6DVB - chains D and E of the 9 polymer chains in the assembly; structure by X-ray diffraction, 3.80 A resolution.

[Chain D]
Protein: DNA-directed RNA polymerase subunit beta'
From: Mycobacterium tuberculosis (strain ATCC 25618 / H37Rv)
Notes: EC 2.7.7.6
UniProtKB: P9WGY7 (RPOC_MYCTU); numbering as in UniProt (aligned over 1-1316)
Chain sequence (1316 residues; row label = number of the first residue in the row):
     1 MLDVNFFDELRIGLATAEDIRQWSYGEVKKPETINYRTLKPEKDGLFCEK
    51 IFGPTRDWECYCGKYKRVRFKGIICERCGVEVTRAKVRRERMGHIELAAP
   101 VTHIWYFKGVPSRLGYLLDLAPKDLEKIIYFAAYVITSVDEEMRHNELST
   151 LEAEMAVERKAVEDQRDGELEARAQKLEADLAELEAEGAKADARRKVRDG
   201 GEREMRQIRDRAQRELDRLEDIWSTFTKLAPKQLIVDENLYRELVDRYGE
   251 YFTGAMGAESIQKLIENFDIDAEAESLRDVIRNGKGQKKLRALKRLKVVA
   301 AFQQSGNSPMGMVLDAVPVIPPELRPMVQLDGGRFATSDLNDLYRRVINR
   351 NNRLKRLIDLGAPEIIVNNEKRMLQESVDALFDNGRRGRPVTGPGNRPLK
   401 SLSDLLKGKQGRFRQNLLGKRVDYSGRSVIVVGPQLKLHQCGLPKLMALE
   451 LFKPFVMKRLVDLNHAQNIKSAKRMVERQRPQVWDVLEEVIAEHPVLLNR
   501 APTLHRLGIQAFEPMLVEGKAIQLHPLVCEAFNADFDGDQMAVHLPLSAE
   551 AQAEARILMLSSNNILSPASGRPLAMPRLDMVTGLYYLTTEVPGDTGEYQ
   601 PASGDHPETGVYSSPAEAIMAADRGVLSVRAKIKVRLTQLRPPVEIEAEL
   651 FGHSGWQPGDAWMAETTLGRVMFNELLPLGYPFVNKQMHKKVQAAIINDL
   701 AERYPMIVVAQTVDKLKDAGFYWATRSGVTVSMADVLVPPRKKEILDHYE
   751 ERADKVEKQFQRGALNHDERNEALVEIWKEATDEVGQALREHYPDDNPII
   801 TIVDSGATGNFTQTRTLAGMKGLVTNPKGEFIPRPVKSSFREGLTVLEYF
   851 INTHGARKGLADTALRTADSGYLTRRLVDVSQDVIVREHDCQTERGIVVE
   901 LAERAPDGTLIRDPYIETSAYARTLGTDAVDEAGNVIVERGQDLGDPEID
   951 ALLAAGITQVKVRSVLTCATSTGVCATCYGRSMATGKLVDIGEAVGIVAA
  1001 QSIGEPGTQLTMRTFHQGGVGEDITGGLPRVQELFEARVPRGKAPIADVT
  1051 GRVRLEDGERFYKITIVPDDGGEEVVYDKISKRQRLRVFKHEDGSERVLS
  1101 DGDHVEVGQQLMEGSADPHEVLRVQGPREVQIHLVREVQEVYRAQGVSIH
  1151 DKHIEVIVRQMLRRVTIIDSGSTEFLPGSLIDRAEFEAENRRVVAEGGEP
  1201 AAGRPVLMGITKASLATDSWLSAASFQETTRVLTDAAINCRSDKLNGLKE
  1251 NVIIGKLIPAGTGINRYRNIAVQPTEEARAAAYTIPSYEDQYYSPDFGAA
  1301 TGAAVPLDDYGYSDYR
Unresolved in the structure: 1-2, 1012-1025, 1282-1316
Bound ions: Zn2+ site 1: Cys60, Cys62, Cys75, Cys78; Zn2+ site 2: Cys891, Cys968, Cys975, Cys978
Swiss-Prot annotation at these positions:
  - binding site (Zn(2+)): Cys60, Cys62, Cys75, Cys78, Cys891, Cys968, Cys975, Cys978
  - binding site (Mg(2+)): Asp535, Asp537, Asp539

[Chain E]
Protein: DNA-directed RNA polymerase subunit omega
From: Mycobacterium tuberculosis (strain ATCC 25618 / H37Rv)
Notes: EC 2.7.7.6
UniProtKB: P9WGY5 (RPOZ_MYCTU); residue numbers follow UniProt; this construct covers 1-110
Chain sequence (110 residues; numbered 1 to 110; the number before each row is that of its first residue):
     1 MSISQSDASLAAVPAVDQFDPSSGASGGYDTPLGITNPPIDELLDRVSSK
    51 YALVIYAAKRARQINDYYNQLGEGILEYVGPLVEPGLQEKPLSIALREIH
   101 ADLLEHTEGE
Unresolved in the structure: 1-27, 109-110

[How chain D and chain E interact]
Contacting residue pairs - 73 pairs, chain D then chain E:
  Lys437(D) with Leu33(E)
  His439(D) with Leu33(E), hydrogen bond (side chain-backbone); Ile35(E); Thr36(E)
  Arg459(D) with Gln88(E)
  Glu489(D) with Gln88(E); Lys90(E)
  Val490(D) with Lys90(E), hydrogen bond (backbone-side chain)
  Ala492(D) with Lys90(E)
  Glu493(D) with Gly34(E); Ser93(E), hydrogen bond
  Pro495(D) with Ile35(E), hydrophobic
  Glu513(D) with Gly34(E); Ile35(E), hydrogen bond (side chain-backbone)
  Ser548(D) with Arg62(E)
  Ala549(D) with Ala58(E); Arg62(E)
  Glu550(D) with Val54(E); Ala58(E); Arg62(E), salt bridge
  Gln552(D) with Leu92(E)
  Ala553(D) with Val54(E), hydrophobic
  Glu554(D) with Val54(E)
  Arg556(D) with Ile35(E), hydrogen bond (side chain-backbone); Asn37(E), hydrogen bond (side chain-backbone); Leu92(E); Leu96(E)
  Ile557(D) with Ile40(E), hydrophobic; Leu53(E), hydrophobic; Val54(E), hydrophobic
  Leu558(D) with Lys50(E); Tyr51(E), hydrophobic
  Asn563(D) with Ile40(E); Lys50(E)
  Pro705(D) with Asp41(E)
  Met706(D) with Asp41(E), hydrogen bond (backbone-side chain)
  Ile707(D) with Pro32(E), hydrophobic; Pro39(E), hydrophobic; Asp41(E), hydrogen bond (backbone-side chain)
  Val708(D) with Gly28(E); Tyr29(E), hydrophobic
  Gln711(D) with Asp30(E), hydrogen bond (side chain-backbone); Thr31(E)
  Lys715(D) with Asp30(E), salt bridge
  Asp990(D) with Ser49(E); Lys50(E); Tyr51(E)
  Glu993(D) with Tyr51(E), hydrogen bond
  Gly1261(D) with Tyr51(E)
  Thr1262(D) with Tyr51(E)
  Arg1266(D) with Glu108(E)
  Tyr1267(D) with Ser49(E), hydrogen bond; Tyr51(E), hydrophobic; Ala52(E), hydrophobic; Ile55(E)
  Arg1268(D) with Lys59(E), hydrogen bond (backbone-side chain)
  Asn1269(D) with Thr107(E)
  Ile1270(D) with Tyr56(E), hydrophobic; Lys59(E), hydrogen bond (backbone-side chain); Thr107(E)
  Ala1271(D) with His106(E); Thr107(E), hydrogen bond (backbone-backbone)
  Val1272(D) with Lys59(E); Arg60(E); Gln63(E), hydrogen bond (backbone-side chain)
  Gln1273(D) with Leu104(E); Glu105(E), hydrogen bond (backbone-backbone)
  Pro1274(D) with Val79(E), hydrophobic; Leu82(E), hydrophobic; Leu103(E); Leu104(E), hydrophobic
  Thr1275(D) with Leu103(E), hydrogen bond (backbone-backbone); Glu105(E)
Also at the interface, not in a pair above, chain D (45 interface residues in all): Gln440, Leu560, Thr985, Lys987, Ile991, Arg1279
Also at the interface, not in a pair above, chain E (42 interface residues in all): Leu44, Ser48, Ala61

[Overview]
The interface between chain D and chain E involves 45 residues on one side and 42 on the other; the contacts
include 17 hydrogen bonds and 2 salt bridges. Polar pairs include Glu550(D)-Arg62(E), Lys715(D)-Asp30(E) and
His439(D)-Leu33(E).
Here chain D is DNA-directed RNA polymerase subunit beta' and chain E is DNA-directed RNA polymerase subunit
omega, both from Mycobacterium tuberculosis (strain ATCC 25618 / H37Rv). Entry 6DVB (Crystal structure of
Mycobacterium tuberculosis transcription initiation complex(ECF sigma factor L) containing 5nt RNA with 5nt
...) was determined by X-ray diffraction together with 6DV9, 6DVC, 6DVD and 6DVE from the same study.
